PDB entry 3LNY | X-ray diffraction, 1.30 A resolution | chains A and B

== Chain A ==
Name: Tyrosine-protein phosphatase non-receptor type 13
Organism: Homo sapiens
Notes: fragment: PDZ2 domain
UniProtKB: Q12923 (PTN13_HUMAN); residues 1-96 here correspond to UniProt positions 1361-1456 (UniProt number = residue number + 1360)
Chain sequence (96 residues; numbered 1 to 96; the number before each row is that of its first residue):
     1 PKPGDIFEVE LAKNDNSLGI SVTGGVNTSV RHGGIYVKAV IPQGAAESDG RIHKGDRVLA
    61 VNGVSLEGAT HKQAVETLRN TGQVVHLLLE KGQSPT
Not modelled in the structure: 95-96
What the authors report for this chain:
  - conformationally variable residues (side-chain flip): Arg79

== Chain B ==
Name: Rap guanine nucleotide exchange factor 6
Organism: Homo sapiens
Notes: fragment: C-terminal residues 1596-1601
UniProtKB: Q8TEU7 (RPGF6_HUMAN); residues 3-8 here correspond to UniProt positions 1596-1601 (UniProt number = residue number + 1593)
Chain sequence (6 residues; row label = number of the first residue in the row):
     3 EQVSAV

== Interface between chain A and chain B ==
Contacting residue pairs (20):
  Ser17(A) - Val8(B)  hydrogen bond (side chain-backbone)
  Leu18(A) - Val8(B)  hydrogen bond (backbone-backbone)
  Gly19(A) - Val8(B)  hydrogen bond (backbone-backbone)
  Ile20(A) - Ala7(B)
  Ile20(A) - Val8(B)  hydrogen bond (backbone-backbone)
  Ser21(A) - Val5(B)
  Ser21(A) - Ser6(B)
  Val22(A) - Gln4(B)
  Val22(A) - Val5(B)
  Val22(A) - Ser6(B)  hydrogen bond (backbone-backbone)
  Thr23(A) - Gln4(B)  hydrogen bond (side chain-backbone)
  Thr23(A) - Val5(B)
  Gly24(A) - Gln4(B)
  Asn27(A) - Gln4(B)
  Thr28(A) - Gln4(B)
  His71(A) - Gln4(B)
  His71(A) - Ser6(B)  hydrogen bond
  Val75(A) - Ser6(B)
  Leu78(A) - Val8(B)  hydrophobic
  Arg79(A) - Ala7(B)  hydrogen bond (side chain-backbone)
Interface residues without a listed pair, chain A (16 interface residues in all): Val30, Lys38
Interface residues without a listed pair, chain B (6 interface residues in all): Glu3
From the paper, about this interface:
  - interface residues, chain A: His71(A), Arg79(A)

== In short ==
16 residues of chain A face 6 of chain B across their interface; the contacts include 8 hydrogen bonds. Among
the polar pairs are Ser17(A)-Val8(B), Leu18(A)-Val8(B) and Thr23(A)-Gln4(B). The paper reports interface
residues His71(A) and Arg79(A); conformational variability at Arg79(A).
Chain A is Tyrosine-protein phosphatase non-receptor type 13 and chain B is Rap guanine nucleotide exchange
factor 6, both from Homo sapiens; the structure, Second PDZ domain from human PTP1E in complex with RA-GEF2
peptide, was determined by X-ray diffraction, deposited together with 3LNX.
